PDB entry 9G9J | electron microscopy, 3.05 A resolution | chains D and E of the 9 polymer chains in the assembly

== Chain D (and E) ==
Name: CRISPR system Cms endoribonuclease Csm3
From: Enterococcus italicus DSM 15952
Notes: EC 3.1.-.-; chain E of this document is another copy of the same molecule, construct and numbering; everything in this record applies to it too
UniProtKB: E6LHV5 (CSM3_ENTI1); numbering as in UniProt (aligned over 1-214)
Chain sequence (214 residues; row label = number of the first residue in the row):
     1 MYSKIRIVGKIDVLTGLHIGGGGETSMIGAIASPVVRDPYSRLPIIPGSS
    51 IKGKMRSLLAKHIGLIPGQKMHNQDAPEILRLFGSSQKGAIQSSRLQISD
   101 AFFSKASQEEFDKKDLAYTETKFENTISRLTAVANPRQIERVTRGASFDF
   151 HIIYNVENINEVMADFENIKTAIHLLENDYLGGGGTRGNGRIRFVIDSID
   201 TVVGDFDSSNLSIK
Not modelled in the structure: 22-27, 65-74 (chain E: 24-31)
Differences from the reference sequence: engineered mutation A32 (Asp in E6LHV5)

== Chain D / chain E interface ==
Contacting residue pairs (59):
  L14(D) - F102(E)
  T15(D) - S99(E)  hydrogen bond
  T15(D) - D100(E)
  T15(D) - F102(E)
  L58(D) - Y2(E)  hydrophobic
  K61(D) - Y2(E)
  H62(D) - M1(E)
  H62(D) - Y2(E)
  E110(D) - Y40(E)  hydrogen bond
  F111(D) - Y40(E)  hydrophobic
  K114(D) - Y40(E)
  L116(D) - P39(E)
  L116(D) - Y40(E)  hydrophobic
  E120(D) - P39(E)
  K122(D) - P47(E)
  K122(D) - S49(E)  hydrogen bond
  F123(D) - G22(E)
  T126(D) - H72(E)
  I127(D) - H72(E)  hydrogen bond (backbone-side chain)
  R129(D) - R56(E)
  R129(D) - S57(E)
  R129(D) - A60(E)
  R129(D) - Q69(E)
  R129(D) - H72(E)
  R129(D) - D75(E)  salt bridge
  L130(D) - Q69(E)  hydrogen bond (backbone-backbone)
  L130(D) - K70(E)
  R141(D) - D100(E)  salt bridge
  T143(D) - P39(E)
  T143(D) - Y40(E)
  R144(D) - D38(E)  salt bridge
  R144(D) - Y40(E)
  R144(D) - F102(E)
  G145(D) - Y40(E)
  H174(D) - V202(E)
  L175(D) - Y2(E)  hydrophobic
  L175(D) - K4(E)
  L175(D) - V203(E)  hydrophobic
  N178(D) - K4(E)
  N178(D) - I153(E)
  N178(D) - V202(E)
  D179(D) - K4(E)  salt bridge
  D179(D) - Q97(E)  hydrogen bond
  Y180(D) - Q97(E)
  T186(D) - K52(E)
  T186(D) - S94(E)
  T186(D) - L96(E)
  T186(D) - Q97(E)
  T186(D) - I98(E)  hydrogen bond (backbone-backbone)
  R187(D) - G48(E)
  R187(D) - S49(E)  hydrogen bond (backbone-backbone)
  R187(D) - K52(E)
  R187(D) - I98(E)
  R187(D) - D100(E)
  G188(D) - I98(E)  hydrogen bond (backbone-backbone)
  G188(D) - S99(E)
  G188(D) - D100(E)
  R191(D) - S99(E)  hydrogen bond
  R191(D) - H151(E)  hydrogen bond
Other interface residues (no listed pair), chain D (30 interface residues in all): E124
Other interface residues (no listed pair), chain E (35 interface residues in all): R6, G21, S41, L65, G68, M71

== Overview ==
The interface between chain D and chain E involves 30 residues on one side and 35 on the other, with 11
hydrogen bonds and 4 salt bridges. Polar contacts include R129(D)-D75(E), R141(D)-D100(E) and R144(D)-D38(E).
Both chains are CRISPR system Cms endoribonuclease Csm3 (Enterococcus italicus DSM 15952). Entry 9G9J (CryoEM
structure of Enterococcus italicus Csm-crRNA complex bound to pNppA3 and AMPNPP) was determined by electron
microscopy, deposited together with 9G9A, 9G9B, 9G9C, 9G9D, 9G9E, 9G9F and 4 further entries.
